Entry 8TEA (electron microscopy, 3.40 A resolution); this record covers chains C and H of the 7 polymer chains in the assembly.

# Chain C
Molecule: Envelope protein UL128
Source organism: Human betaherpesvirus 5
Reference sequence: Q38LY2 (Q38LY2_HCMV); numbering as in UniProt (aligned over 28-171)
Sequence (163 residues; numbered 9 to 171; the number before each row is that of its first residue):
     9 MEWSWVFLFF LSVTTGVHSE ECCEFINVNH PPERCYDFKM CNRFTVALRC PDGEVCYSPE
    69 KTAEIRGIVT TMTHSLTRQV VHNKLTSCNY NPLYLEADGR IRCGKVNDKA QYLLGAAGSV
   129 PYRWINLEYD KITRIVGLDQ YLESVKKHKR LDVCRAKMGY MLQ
Not modelled in the structure: 9-29, 134-171
Disulfide bonds: Cys30-Cys49, Cys31-Cys64, Cys43-Cys58, Cys96-Cys111
Construct notes: expression tag (9-27)

# Chain H
Molecule: CS2pt1p2_A10L Fab heavy chain
Source organism: Homo sapiens
Notes: antibody fragment or engineered binder
Sequence (243 residues; numbered -18 to 220 plus 4 insertion-coded residues; the number before each row is that of its first residue; a row labelled like 82A-82C holds insertion residues (82A, then the next letters in order); numbers below 1 keep their minus sign (Met-18 is residue -18)):
   -18 MEFGLSWVFL VALIKGVQCQ VHLEESGGGL VKPGGSLRLS CVASGFSFSD YYMSWIRQAP
    42 GKGLEWLSYI S
   52A P
    53 SGSPTSNADS MKGRFTISRD NARSSLYLQV
82A-82C HSL
    83 RVEDTAVYYC ARDNTVFGVV TTPMDHWGQG TLVTVSSAST KGPSVFPLAP SSKSTSGGTA
   143 ALGCLVKDYF PEPVTVSWNS GALTSGVHTF PAVLQSSGLY SLSSVVTVPS SSLGTQTYIC
   203 NVNHKPSNTK VDKRVEPK
Not modelled in the structure: -18 to 1, 118-220
Disulfide bonds: Cys22-Cys92

# How chain C and chain H interact
Contacting residue pairs (12):
  Asn35(C) - Thr103(H)
  Pro39(C) - Phe99(H)  hydrophobic
  Pro40(C) - Phe99(H)
  Tyr65(C) - Val98(H)
  Ser66(C) - Thr103(H)
  Pro67(C) - Val102(H)
  Glu68(C) - Val102(H)  hydrogen bond (backbone-backbone)
  Lys69(C) - Val102(H)
  Glu72(C) - Val101(H)
  Gly75(C) - Phe99(H)
  Ile76(C) - Phe99(H)  hydrophobic
  Ile76(C) - Val101(H)  hydrophobic
Also at the interface, not in a pair above, chain C (13 interface residues in all): Leu56, Thr79
Also at the interface, not in a pair above, chain H (8 interface residues in all): Tyr33, Thr104, Pro105

# Overview
13 residues of chain C face 8 of chain H across their interface, with 1 hydrogen bond. The hydrogen-bonded
pair Glu68(C)-Val102(H) is a backbone contact.
Chain C is Envelope protein UL128 (Human betaherpesvirus 5) and chain H is CS2pt1p2_A10L Fab heavy chain (Homo
sapiens); the structure, HCMV Pentamer in complex with CS2pt1p2_A10L Fab and CS3pt1p4_C1L Fab, was determined
by electron microscopy (same publication as 8TCO).
